Entry 1PO2 (X-ray diffraction, 2.90 A resolution); this record covers chains 2 and 4 of the 5 polymer chains in the assembly.

== Chain 2 ==
Molecule: Poliovirus type 1 mahoney
From: Human poliovirus 1
UniProtKB: P03300 (POLH_POL1M); residues 1-272 here correspond to UniProt positions 69-340 (UniProt number = residue number + 68)
Sequence (272 residues; row label = number of the first residue in the row):
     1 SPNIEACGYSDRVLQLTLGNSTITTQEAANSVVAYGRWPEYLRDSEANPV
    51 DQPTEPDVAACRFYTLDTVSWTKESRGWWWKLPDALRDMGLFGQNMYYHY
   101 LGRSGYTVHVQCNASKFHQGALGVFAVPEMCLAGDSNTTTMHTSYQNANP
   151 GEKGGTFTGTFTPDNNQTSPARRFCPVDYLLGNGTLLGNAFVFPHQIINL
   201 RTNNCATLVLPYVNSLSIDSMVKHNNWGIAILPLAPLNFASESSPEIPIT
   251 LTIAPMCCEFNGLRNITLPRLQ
Unresolved in the structure: 1-4

== Chain 4 ==
Molecule: Poliovirus type 1 mahoney
From: Human poliovirus 1
Sequence (68 residues; numbered 2 to 69; the number before each row is that of its first residue):
     2 GAQVSSQKVGAHENSNRAYGGSTINYTTINYYRDSASNAASKQDFSQDPS
    52 KFTEPIKDVLIKTAPMLN
Unresolved in the structure: 17-22

== Interface between chain 2 and chain 4 ==
Contacting residue pairs (17; chain 2 residue first):
  Ser-10(2) / Asn-69(4)  hydrogen bond (side chain-backbone)
  Asp-11(2) / Asp-59(4)
  Asp-11(2) / Asn-69(4)  hydrogen bond (backbone-backbone)
  Arg-12(2) / Leu-68(4)
  Arg-12(2) / Asn-69(4)
  Ala-29(2) / Leu-68(4)  hydrophobic
  Asn-30(2) / Ile-57(4)
  Asn-30(2) / Lys-58(4)
  Asn-30(2) / Asp-59(4)  hydrogen bond (side chain-backbone)
  Ser-31(2) / Ile-57(4)
  Ser-31(2) / Lys-58(4)  hydrogen bond (backbone-backbone)
  Val-32(2) / Pro-56(4)
  Val-33(2) / Pro-56(4)  hydrogen bond (backbone-backbone)
  Tyr-35(2) / Lys-52(4)
  Tyr-35(2) / Phe-53(4)  hydrophobic
  Trp-38(2) / Lys-58(4)
  Thr-202(2) / Leu-68(4)
Also at the interface, not in a pair above, chain 2 (13 interface residues in all): Ala-28, Gly-36
Also at the interface, not in a pair above, chain 4 (9 interface residues in all): Met-67

== In short ==
Chain 2 and chain 4 form an interface of 13 and 9 residues respectively; the contacts include 5 hydrogen
bonds. Polar pairs include Ser-10(2)/Asn-69(4), Asp-11(2)/Asn-69(4) and Asn-30(2)/Asp-59(4).
Here chain 2 is Poliovirus type 1 mahoney and chain 4 is Poliovirus type 1 mahoney, both from Human poliovirus
1. Entry 1PO2 (Poliovirus (type 1, mahoney) in complex with R77975, an inhibitor of viral replication) was
determined by X-ray diffraction together with 1PO1 from the same study.
